PDB entry 8QIY | X-ray diffraction, 1.51 A resolution | chains A and B of the 3 polymer chains in the assembly

Chain A (and B):
Molecule: Phosphopantetheine adenylyltransferase
Source organism: Mycobacteroides abscessus
Notes: EC 2.7.7.3; chain B of this document is another copy of the same molecule, construct and numbering; everything in this record applies to it too
UniProt: B1MDL6 (COAD_MYCA9); residue numbers follow UniProt; this construct covers 1-161
Amino-acid sequence (162 residues; numbered 0 to 161; the number before each row is that of its first residue; numbering starts at 0):
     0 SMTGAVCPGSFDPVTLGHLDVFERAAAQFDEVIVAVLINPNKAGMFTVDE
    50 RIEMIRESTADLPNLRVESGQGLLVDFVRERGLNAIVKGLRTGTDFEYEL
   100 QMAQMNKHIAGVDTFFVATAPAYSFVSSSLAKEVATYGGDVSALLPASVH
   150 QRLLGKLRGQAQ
Not modelled in the structure: 0, 158-161
Differences from the reference sequence: expression tag (0)
Swiss-Prot annotation at these positions:
  - binding site (ATP): Ser-9, Phe-10, His-17, Gly-88 to Arg-90, Glu-98, Tyr-122 to Ser-128
  - binding site (substrate): Ser-9, Lys-41, Leu-73, Lys-87
  - site: His-17 (Transition state stabilizer)
Ligand contacts: VCC (1-(2-aminophenyl)-5-(trifluoromethyl)pyrazole-4-carboxylic acid): Thr-14, Gly-16, His-17, Val-20, Gly-88, Arg-90, Thr-118, Tyr-122, Val-125, Ser-126, Ser-127

Chain A / chain B interface:
Contacting residue pairs (19; chain A residue first):
  Arg-90(A) / Gln-100(B)
  Thr-91(A) / Glu-96(B)
  Thr-91(A) / Gln-100(B)
  Ser-123(A) / Gln-100(B)
  Ser-123(A) / Gln-103(B)
  Phe-124(A) / Gln-100(B)
  Phe-124(A) / Gln-103(B)
  Phe-124(A) / Met-104(B)  hydrophobic
  Phe-124(A) / His-107(B)
  Leu-129(A) / Met-104(B)  hydrophobic
  Val-133(A) / Met-104(B)  hydrophobic
  Val-133(A) / Ile-108(B)  hydrophobic
  Tyr-136(A) / Gly-71(B)
  Tyr-136(A) / Leu-72(B)
  Gly-138(A) / Leu-72(B)
  Asp-139(A) / Ile-108(B)
  Ala-142(A) / His-107(B)
  Leu-143(A) / Met-104(B)  hydrophobic
  Leu-143(A) / His-107(B)
Other interface residues (no listed pair), chain A (13 interface residues in all): Thr-93, Gly-137
Other interface residues (no listed pair), chain B (10 interface residues in all): Asp-75, Thr-93

In short:
13 residues of chain A face 10 of chain B across their interface. Ligands of chain A: compound VCC. Curated
annotation (UniProt) lists 14 ATP-binding residues and 4 substrate-binding residues on chain A.
Chain A and chain B are both Phosphopantetheine adenylyltransferase (Mycobacteroides abscessus); the
structure, Structure of Mycobacterium abscessus Phosphopantetheine adenylyltransferase in complex with
inhibitor, was determined by X-ray diffraction (same publication as 8QID, 8QIX and 8QJ8).
